5U0P - chains F and H of the 16 polymer chains in the assembly; structure by electron microscopy, 4.40 A resolution (low resolution: residue-level contacts below are approximate; hydrogen-bond / salt-bridge calls are withheld).

Chain F:
Molecule: Mediator complex subunit 6
From: Schizosaccharomyces pombe
Reference sequence: Q9US45 (MED6_SCHPO); residue numbers follow UniProt; this construct covers 1-216
Chain sequence (216 residues; row label = number of the first residue in the row):
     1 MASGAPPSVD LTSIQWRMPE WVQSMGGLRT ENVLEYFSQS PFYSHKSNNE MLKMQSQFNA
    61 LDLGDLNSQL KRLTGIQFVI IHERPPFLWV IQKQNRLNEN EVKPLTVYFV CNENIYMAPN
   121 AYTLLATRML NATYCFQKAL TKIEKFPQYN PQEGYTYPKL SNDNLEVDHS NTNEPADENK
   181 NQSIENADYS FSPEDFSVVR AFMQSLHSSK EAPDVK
Disordered / not traced: 1-9, 167-177, 216

Chain H:
Molecule: Mediator complex subunit 8
From: Schizosaccharomyces pombe
Reference sequence: O94646 (MED8_SCHPO); numbering as in UniProt (aligned over 1-200)
Chain sequence (200 residues; numbered 1 to 200; the number before each row is that of its first residue):
     1 MEDISTEKTV ESLEAIRHRI AQIVQSLTHF LAILHQSESL SPWPTIHKNF NILLSQIHSL
    61 SNNLAAHSHT LQTTSIYPSL EFPVKEQEPL LTTLLRTKAL PEVEEWEANT LQEYEASISS
   121 QPKKKEANDA YQKDQLWDQA RIIFMEEREN YSWFDFVTRR QESEGEFVSQ RQLEIDRATE
   181 EQNANQMLTD ILSFMKSGKR
Disordered / not traced: 1-2, 155-170

How chain F and chain H interact:
Residue-residue contacts - 54 pairs, chain F then chain H:
  His82(F) with Leu80(H)
  Glu83(F) with Leu80(H)
  Arg84(F) with Leu80(H); Phe82(H); Pro83(H)
  Phe87(F) with Val84(H); Lys85(H)
  Leu88(F) with Pro78(H)
  Val107(F) with Tyr77(H)
  Phe109(F) with Leu95(H)
  Cys111(F) with Glu88(H)
  Asn112(F) with Val84(H); Glu88(H)
  Ala118(F) with Ile76(H)
  Pro119(F) with Ser75(H); Ile76(H); Leu95(H)
  Asn120(F) with Leu71(H); Gln72(H); Thr74(H); Ile76(H)
  Ala121(F) with Leu71(H); Thr74(H); Ile76(H)
  Tyr122(F) with Ser68(H); Leu71(H); Gln72(H)
  Thr123(F) with Thr97(H)
  Leu124(F) with Ile76(H); Thr97(H)
  Thr127(F) with Thr97(H); Lys98(H); Ala99(H)
  Arg128(F) with Thr93(H)
  Met129(F) with Ile57(H); Leu60(H)
  Leu130(F) with Ala99(H); Val103(H); Glu107(H)
  Asn131(F) with Ala99(H); Leu100(H)
  Tyr134(F) with Glu102(H); Val103(H)
  Phe136(F) with Ile57(H)
  Ile143(F) with Trp43(H)
  Phe146(F) with Leu40(H)
  Tyr155(F) with Trp43(H); Pro44(H)
  Tyr157(F) with Leu40(H); Ser41(H); Pro42(H); Trp43(H)
  Leu165(F) with Glu38(H); Ser39(H)
Other interface residues (no listed pair), chain F (33 interface residues in all): Val90, Tyr116, Leu125, Ala139, Pro147
Other interface residues (no listed pair), chain H (43 interface residues in all): Leu13, Ile23, Phe50, Leu53, Ser61, Leu64, Thr73, Ser79, Thr92, Leu94, Arg96

In short:
Chain F and chain H form an interface of 33 and 43 residues respectively.
Chain F is Mediator complex subunit 6 and chain H is Mediator complex subunit 8, both from Schizosaccharomyces
pombe; the structure, Cryo-EM structure of the transcriptional Mediator, was determined by electron
microscopy, deposited together with 5U0S.
